6HUX - chain A; structure by X-ray diffraction, 2.50 A resolution.

Chain A:
Name: H(2)-forming methylenetetrahydromethanopterin dehydrogenase-related protein MJ1338
Source organism: Methanocaldococcus jannaschii DSM 2661
Notes: EC 1.12.98.2
UniProtKB: Q58734 (HMDY_METJA); numbering as in UniProt (aligned over 1-353)
Amino-acid sequence (375 residues; numbered 1 to 375; the number before each row is that of its first residue):
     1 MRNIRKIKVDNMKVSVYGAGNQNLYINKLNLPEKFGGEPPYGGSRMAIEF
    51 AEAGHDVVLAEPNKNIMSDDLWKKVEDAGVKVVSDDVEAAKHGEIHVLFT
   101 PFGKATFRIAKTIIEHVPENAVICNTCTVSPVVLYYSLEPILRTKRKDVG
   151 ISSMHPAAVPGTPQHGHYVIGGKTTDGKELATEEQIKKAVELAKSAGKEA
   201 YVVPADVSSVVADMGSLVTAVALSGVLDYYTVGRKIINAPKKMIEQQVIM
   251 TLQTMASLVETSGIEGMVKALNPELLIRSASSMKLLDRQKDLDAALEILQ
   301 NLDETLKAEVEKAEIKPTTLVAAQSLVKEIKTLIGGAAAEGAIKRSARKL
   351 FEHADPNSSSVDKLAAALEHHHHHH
Unresolved in the structure: 1-2, 372-375
Sequence notes: expression tag (354-375)
Ion coordination: Na+: Asp86, Thr112; Mg2+: Glu245, Glu265
Residues lining bound ligands:
  - E4M (1-{4-[(6S,6aR,7R)-3-amino-6,7-dimethyl-1-oxo-1,2,5,6,6a,7-hexahydro-8H-imidazo[1,5-f]pteridin-10-ium-8-yl]phenyl}-1-deoxy-5-O-{5-O-[(S)-{[(1S)-1,3-dicarboxypropyl]oxy}(hydroxy)phosphoryl]-alpha-D-ribofuranosyl}-D-ribitol): Leu24, Tyr25, Leu29, Phe102, Cys127, His155, Ala157, Ala158, Val159, Ala212, Asp213, Met214, Ser216, Ile237, Asn238, Ala239, Pro240, Met243, Ser279, Ala280, Ser282, Met283, Leu285
  - iron-guanylyl pyridinol cofactor (FE9): Tyr17, Gly18, Ala19, Gly20, Asn21, Leu24, Tyr25, Ala60, Glu61, Pro62, Asn63, Ile66, Asp86, Phe99, Thr100, Pro101, Phe102, Arg108, Ile109, Thr126, Cys127, Thr128, His155, Pro156, Ala157, Ala158, Val159, Pro160

In short:
Bound to chain A: iron-guanylyl pyridinol cofactor and compound E4M. Asp86 and Thr112 form the Na+ site. The
Mg2+ site is built by Glu245 and Glu265.
Chain A is H(2)-forming methylenetetrahydromethanopterin dehydrogenase-related protein MJ1338
(Methanocaldococcus jannaschii DSM 2661); the structure, HmdII from Methanocaldococcus jannaschii reconstitued
with Fe-guanylylpyridinol (FeGP) cofactor and co-crystallized with methenyl-tetrahydromethanopterin at 2.5 A
..., was determined by X-ray diffraction (same publication as 6HUY and 6HUZ).
